Entry 8WID (electron microscopy, 3.50 A resolution); this record covers chains a and f of the 23 polymer chains in the assembly.

== Chain a ==
Molecule: 16S rRNA
From: Mycolicibacterium smegmatis MC2 155
Sequence (1516 nucleotides; row label = number of the first residue in the row):
     7 UUUGGAGAGUUUGAUCCUGGCUCAGGACGAACGCUGGCGGCGUGCUUAAC
    57 ACAUGCAAGUCGAACGGAAAGGCCCUUUCGGGGGUACUCGAGUGGCGAAC
   107 GGGUGAGUAACACGUGGGUGAUCUGCCCUGCACUUUGGGAUAAGCCUGGG
   157 AAACUGGGUCUAAUACCGAAUACACCCUGCUGGUCGCAUGGCCUGGUAGG
   207 GGAAAGCUUUUGCGGUGUGGGAUGGGCCCGCGGCCUAUCAGCUUGUUGGU
   257 GGGGUGAUGGCCUACCAAGGCGACGACGGGUAGCCGGCCUGAGAGGGUGA
   307 CCGGCCACACUGGGACUGAGAUACGGCCCAGACUCCUACGGGAGGCAGCA
   357 GUGGGGAAUAUUGCACAAUGGGCGCAAGCCUGAUGCAGCGACGCCGCGUG
   407 AGGGAUGACGGCCUUCGGGUUGUAAACCUCUUUCAGCACAGACGAAGCGC
   457 AAGUGACGGUAUGUGCAGAAGAAGGACCGGCCAACUACGUGCCAGCAGCC
   507 GCGGUAAUACGUAGGGUCCGAGCGUUGUCCGGAAUUACUGGGCGUAAAGA
   557 GCUCGUAGGUGGUUUGUCGCGUUGUUCGUGAAAACUCACAGCUUAACUGU
   607 GGGCGUGCGGGCGAUACGGGCAGACUAGAGUACUGCAGGGGAGACUGGAA
   657 UUCCUGGUGUAGCGGUGGAAUGCGCAGAUAUCAGGAGGAACACCGGUGGC
   707 GAAGGCGGGUCUCUGGGCAGUAACUGACGCUGAGGAGCGAAAGCGUGGGG
   757 AGCGAACAGGAUUAGAUACCCUGGUAGUCCACGCCGUAAACGGUGGGUAC
   807 UAGGUGUGGGUUUCCUUCCUUGGGAUCCGUGCCGUAGCUAACGCAUUAAG
   857 UACCCCGCCUGGGGAGUACGGCCGCAAGGCUAAAACUCAAAGGAAUUGAC
   907 GGGGGCCCGCACAAGCGGCGGAGCAUGUGGAUUAAUUCGAUGCAACGCGA
   957 AGAACCUUACCUGGGUUUGACAUGCACAGGACGCCGGCAGAGAUGUCGGU
  1007 UCCCUUGUGGCCUGUGUGCAGGUGGUGCAUGGCUGUCGUCAGCUCGUGUC
  1057 GUGAGAUGUUGGGUUAAGUCCCGCAACGAGCGCAACCCUUGUCUCAUGUU
  1107 GCCAGCACGUUAUGGUGGGGACUCGUGAGAGACUGCCGGGGUCAACUCGG
  1157 AGGAAGGUGGGGAUGACGUCAAGUCAUCAUGCCCCUUAUGUCCAGGGCUU
  1207 CACACAUGCUACAAUGGCCGGUACAAAGGGCUGCGAUGCCGUGAGGUGGA
  1257 GCGAAUCCUUUCAAAGCCGGUCUCAGUUCGGAUCGGGGUCUGCAACUCGA
  1307 CCCCGUGAAGUCGGAGUCGCUAGUAAUCGCAGAUCAGCAACGCUGCGGUG
  1357 AAUACGUUCCCGGGCCUUGUACACACCGCCCGUCACGUCAUGAAAGUCGG
  1407 UAACACCCGAAGCCGGUGGCCUAACCCUUGUGGAGGGAGCCGUCGAAGGU
  1457 GGGAUCGGCGAUUGGGACGAAGUCGUAACAAGGUAGCCGUACCGGAAGGU
  1507 GCGGCUGGAUCACCUC
Not modelled in the structure: 7

== Chain f ==
Name: 30S ribosomal protein S5
From: Mycolicibacterium smegmatis MC2 155
UniProtKB: A0QSG6 (RS5_MYCS2); residue numbers follow UniProt; this construct covers 1-214
Amino-acid sequence (214 residues; row label = number of the first residue in the row):
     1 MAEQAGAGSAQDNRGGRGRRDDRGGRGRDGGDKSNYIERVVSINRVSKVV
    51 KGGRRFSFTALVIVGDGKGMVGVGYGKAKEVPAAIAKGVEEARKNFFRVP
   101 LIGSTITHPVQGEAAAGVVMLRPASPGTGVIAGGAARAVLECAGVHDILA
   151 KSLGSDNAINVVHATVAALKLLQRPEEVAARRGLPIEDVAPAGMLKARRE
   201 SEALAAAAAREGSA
Not modelled in the structure: 1-34, 201-214

== How chain a and chain f interact ==
Pairs across the interface (73; chain a residue first):
  U8(a) / Arg-122(f)  base contact
  U9(a) / Arg-122(f)  hydrogen bond to the base
  U9(a) / Ser-125(f)  hydrogen bond to the phosphate
  G10(a) / Arg-122(f)  hydrogen bond to the base
  G10(a) / Pro-123(f)  base contact
  G10(a) / Ala-124(f)  base contact
  G10(a) / Ser-125(f)  hydrogen bond to the base
  G10(a) / Thr-128(f)  hydrogen bond to the base
  G10(a) / Leu-149(f)  base contact
  G11(a) / Met-120(f)  base contact
  G11(a) / Arg-122(f)  base contact
  G11(a) / Ile-131(f)  phosphate contact
  G11(a) / Leu-149(f)  phosphate contact
  G11(a) / Ala-150(f)  sugar contact
  G11(a) / Lys-151(f)  sugar contact
  A12(a) / Ile-131(f)  phosphate contact
  A12(a) / Ala-132(f)  hydrogen bond to the sugar
  A12(a) / Gly-133(f)  hydrogen bond to the sugar
  A12(a) / Arg-137(f)  hydrogen bond to the base
  A12(a) / Ala-150(f)  sugar contact
  A12(a) / Lys-151(f)  phosphate contact
  G13(a) / Gly-133(f)  hydrogen bond to the phosphate
  G13(a) / Lys-151(f)  salt bridge to the phosphate
  G13(a) / Ser-152(f)  phosphate contact
  A14(a) / Asp-156(f)  phosphate contact
  G19(a) / Ser-47(f)  hydrogen bond to the sugar
  G19(a) / Val-49(f)  base contact
  G19(a) / Arg-54(f)  hydrogen bond to the sugar
  A20(a) / Val-46(f)  sugar contact
  A20(a) / Ser-47(f)  hydrogen bond to the sugar
  U21(a) / Asn-44(f)  hydrogen bond to the phosphate
  C22(a) / Asn-157(f)  hydrogen bond to the phosphate
  C22(a) / Asn-160(f)  hydrogen bond to the phosphate
  C23(a) / Ala-116(f)  sugar contact
  C23(a) / Ser-155(f)  hydrogen bond to the phosphate
  C23(a) / Asn-157(f)  phosphate contact
  C23(a) / Asn-160(f)  hydrogen bond to the phosphate
  G538(a) / Lys-151(f)  phosphate contact
  A539(a) / Lys-151(f)  salt bridge to the phosphate
  A540(a) / Leu-153(f)  base contact
  A846(a) / Ala-115(f)  phosphate contact
  A846(a) / Ala-116(f)  phosphate contact
  U903(a) / Lys-48(f)  sugar contact
  U903(a) / Val-49(f)  hydrogen bond to the sugar
  G904(a) / Val-49(f)  sugar contact
  G904(a) / Val-50(f)  hydrogen bond to the sugar
  A905(a) / Lys-51(f)  phosphate contact
  G1048(a) / Lys-51(f)  phosphate contact
  C1049(a) / Lys-51(f)  salt bridge to the phosphate
  U1050(a) / Val-50(f)  phosphate contact
  G1052(a) / Lys-87(f)  salt bridge to the phosphate
  U1053(a) / Lys-87(f)  salt bridge to the phosphate
  G1054(a) / Lys-94(f)  salt bridge to the phosphate
  U1058(a) / Asn-160(f)  hydrogen bond to the base
  U1058(a) / His-163(f)  sugar contact
  G1059(a) / Tyr-75(f)  hydrogen bond to the phosphate
  A1060(a) / Val-46(f)  sugar contact
  A1060(a) / Tyr-75(f)  hydrogen bond to the phosphate
  A1060(a) / Lys-77(f)  salt bridge to the phosphate
  G1061(a) / Val-46(f)  phosphate contact
  G1061(a) / Ser-47(f)  phosphate contact
  G1061(a) / Lys-48(f)  phosphate contact
  G1061(a) / Lys-77(f)  salt bridge to the phosphate
  A1062(a) / Lys-48(f)  phosphate contact
  C1173(a) / Arg-55(f)  hydrogen bond to the sugar
  G1174(a) / Gly-52(f)  sugar contact
  G1174(a) / Arg-55(f)  hydrogen bond to the phosphate
  U1175(a) / Gly-52(f)  sugar contact
  A1379(a) / Arg-54(f)  phosphate contact
  C1380(a) / Arg-54(f)  salt bridge to the phosphate
  A1381(a) / Val-49(f)  base contact
  A1381(a) / Val-50(f)  base contact
  A1381(a) / Lys-51(f)  base contact
Also at the interface, not in a pair above, chain a (37 interface residues in all): U24
Also at the interface, not in a pair above, chain f (42 interface residues in all): Arg-45, Gly-53, Ser-57, Thr-59, Gly-134, Ile-159

== Overview ==
37 residues of chain a and 42 residues of chain f are in contact, with 24 hydrogen bonds and 9 salt bridges.
Polar contacts include U9(a)/Arg-122(f), G10(a)/Arg-122(f) and G10(a)/Ser-125(f).
Chain a is 16S rRNA and chain f is 30S ribosomal protein S5, both from Mycolicibacterium smegmatis MC2 155;
the structure, Cryo- EM structure of Mycobacterium smegmatis 30S ribosomal subunit (body 2) of 70S ribosome,
E- tRNA ..., was determined by electron microscopy together with 8WHX, 8WHY, 8WI7, 8WI8, 8WI9, 8WIB, 8WIC and
8WIF from the same study.
